Entry 8DGB (X-ray diffraction, 2.87 A resolution); this record covers chains A and B.

== Chain A (and B) ==
Name: 3C-like proteinase nsp5
Organism: Severe acute respiratory syndrome coronavirus 2
Notes: EC 3.4.22.69; chain B of this document is another copy of the same molecule, construct and numbering; everything in this record applies to it too
UniProt: P0DTD1 (R1AB_SARS2); residues 1-306 here correspond to UniProt positions 3264-3569 (UniProt number = residue number + 3263)
Amino-acid sequence (306 residues; numbered 1 to 306; the number before each row is that of its first residue):
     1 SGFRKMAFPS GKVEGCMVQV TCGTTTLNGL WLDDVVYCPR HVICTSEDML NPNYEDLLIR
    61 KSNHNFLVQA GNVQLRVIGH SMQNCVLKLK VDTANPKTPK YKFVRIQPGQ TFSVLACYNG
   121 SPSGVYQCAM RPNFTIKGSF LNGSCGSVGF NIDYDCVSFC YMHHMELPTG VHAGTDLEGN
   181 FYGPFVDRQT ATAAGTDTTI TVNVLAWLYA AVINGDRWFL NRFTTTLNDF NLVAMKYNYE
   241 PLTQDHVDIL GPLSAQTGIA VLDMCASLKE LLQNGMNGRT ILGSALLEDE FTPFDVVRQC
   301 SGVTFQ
Unresolved in the structure: 305-306
Covalent attachments: compound B1S linked to Cys145
Construct notes: engineered mutation Thr192 (Gln3455 in P0DTD1)
Ligand contacts: B1S ((1R,2S)-2-({N-[(benzyloxy)carbonyl]-L-leucyl}amino)-1-hydroxy-3-[(3S)-2-oxopyrrolidin-3-yl]propane-1-sulfonic acid): His41, Met49, Tyr54, Phe140, Leu141, Asn142, Gly143, Ser144, His163, His164, Met165, Glu166, Leu167, Pro168, His172, Asp187, Arg188, Gln189, Thr190
UniProt features mapped onto this chain:
  - active site: His41 (For 3CL-PRO activity), Cys145 (Nucleophile)
  - site: Gln306 (Cleavage)
  - cross-link (Glycyl lysine isopeptide (Lys-Gly)): Lys5 (interchain with G-Cter in ubiquitin), Lys90 (interchain with G-Cter in ubiquitin)
Reported in the primary citation:
  - binding site for B1S: His41
  - mutagenesis - T135I, M165A, M165C, M165I, M165L, M165T, M165V, E166Q, Q192T (9.2-fold): unchanged catalytic activity
  - catalytic residues: His41, Cys145 (citing earlier work)
  - catalytic residues: Gly143, Ser144 (proposed by the authors, not directly observed)
  - mutagenesis - H41M, H41T, H41Y, H163W: abolished catalytic activity
  - mutagenesis - M49DEL, T135DEL, N142DEL, S144A (1.8-fold), S144D, S144E, S144F (5.8-fold), S144G (2.6-fold), S144H, S144K (534.0-fold), S144L (183.3-fold), S144M (8.0-fold), S144P (523.8-fold), S144Q, S144R (478.3-fold), S144T, S144V, S144W, S144Y (7.8-fold), S144DEL, H164N (4.2-fold), H164DEL, M165DEL, E166A (7.5-fold), E166G (7.4-fold), E166H, E166I, E166K, E166L, E166V, E166Y, E166DEL, H172A (11.3-fold), H172F (9.9-fold), H172Q (3.2-fold), H172Y (13.9-fold), H172DEL, Q189DEL: decreased catalytic activity
  - mutagenesis - M165A, M165C, M165I, M165L, M165V: unchanged binding to nirmatrelvir
  - mutagenesis - M165T (29.9-fold): decreased binding to nirmatrelvir
  - mutagenesis - M49I, M49L (1.74-fold), Q189E: increased catalytic activity
  - mutagenesis - S144A, E166Q: unchanged growth
  - mutagenesis - S144M, H172Q, H172Y: decreased growth

== How chain A and chain B interact ==
Pairs across the interface - 83 pairs, chain A then chain B:
  Ser1(A) with Gly138(B); Ser139(B); Phe140(B), hydrogen bond (backbone-backbone); Leu141(B); Glu166(B), hydrogen bond; His172(B), hydrogen bond (backbone-side chain)
  Gly2(A) with Gly138(B); Ser139(B), hydrogen bond (backbone-side chain)
  Phe3(A) with Gly138(B)
  Arg4(A) with Lys5(B); Tyr126(B); Gln127(B), hydrogen bond (side chain-backbone); Lys137(B), hydrogen bond (side chain-backbone); Gly138(B); Ser139(B); Glu290(B), salt bridge
  Met6(A) with Ser123(B); Gly124(B); Val125(B); Tyr126(B), hydrophobic; Ser139(B)
  Ala7(A) with Gly124(B); Val125(B), hydrogen bond (backbone-backbone)
  Phe8(A) with Val125(B)
  Pro9(A) with Ser10(B); Glu14(B); Pro122(B), hydrophobic; Ser123(B); Gly124(B)
  Ser10(A) with Pro9(B); Ser10(B), hydrogen bond (backbone-side chain); Glu14(B), hydrogen bond (backbone-side chain)
  Gly11(A) with Gly11(B); Glu14(B), hydrogen bond (backbone-side chain)
  Glu14(A) with Pro9(B); Ser10(B), hydrogen bond (side chain-backbone); Gly11(B), hydrogen bond (side chain-backbone)
  Tyr118(A) with Gly302(B); Thr304(B)
  Ser121(A) with Thr304(B)
  Pro122(A) with Pro9(B), hydrophobic; Thr304(B)
  Ser123(A) with Pro9(B); Val303(B), hydrogen bond (side chain-backbone)
  Gly124(A) with Met6(B); Ala7(B); Pro9(B)
  Val125(A) with Met6(B); Ala7(B), hydrogen bond (backbone-backbone); Phe8(B); Val125(B), hydrophobic
  Tyr126(A) with Met6(B), hydrophobic
  Gln127(A) with Arg4(B), hydrogen bond (backbone-side chain)
  Lys137(A) with Arg4(B), hydrogen bond (backbone-side chain)
  Gly138(A) with Ser1(B); Gly2(B); Phe3(B); Arg4(B)
  Ser139(A) with Ser1(B); Gly2(B), hydrogen bond (side chain-backbone); Arg4(B); Met6(B); Gln299(B), hydrogen bond
  Phe140(A) with Ser1(B), hydrogen bond (backbone-backbone)
  Leu141(A) with Ser1(B); Gln299(B); Cys300(B)
  Glu166(A) with Ser1(B), hydrogen bond
  His172(A) with Ser1(B), hydrogen bond (side chain-backbone)
  Thr280(A) with Leu286(B)
  Ala285(A) with Ala285(B), hydrophobic; Leu286(B), hydrophobic
  Leu286(A) with Thr280(B); Ala285(B), hydrophobic
  Glu290(A) with Arg4(B), salt bridge
  Gln299(A) with Ser139(B), hydrogen bond; Leu141(B)
  Cys300(A) with Leu141(B)
  Gly302(A) with Tyr118(B)
  Val303(A) with Ser123(B), hydrogen bond (backbone-side chain)
  Thr304(A) with Tyr118(B); Ser121(B); Pro122(B)
Also at the interface, not in a pair above, chain A (39 interface residues in all): Lys5, Lys12, Cys128, Gly170
Also at the interface, not in a pair above, chain B (43 interface residues in all): Lys12, Ala116, Cys128, Gly170, Gly283, Ser284, Ser301

== Overview ==
39 residues of chain A and 43 residues of chain B are in contact; the contacts include 23 hydrogen bonds and 2
salt bridges. Polar pairs include Arg4(A)-Glu290(B), Ser1(A)-Glu166(B) and Ser1(A)-His172(B). The paper
reports catalytic residues His41(A), Cys145(A) and Gly143(A) among others; M49DEL, T135DEL and N142DEL of
chain A, among others, reduce catalytic activity; 54 substitutions were tested in all.
Chain A and chain B are both 3C-like proteinase nsp5 (Severe acute respiratory syndrome coronavirus 2); the
structure, Crystal Structure of SARS-CoV-2 Main Protease (Mpro) Q192T Mutant in Complex with Inhibitor GC376,
was determined by X-ray diffraction (same publication as 8DCZ, 8DD1, 8DD9, 8DFE and 8DFN).
